PDB entry 1D3U | X-ray diffraction, 2.40 A resolution | chains C and A of the 4 polymer chains in the assembly

== Chain C ==
Molecule: DNA 24-mer: bre+tata-box
Sequence (24 nucleotides; numbered 1401 to 1424; the number before each row is that of its first residue):
  1401 AGAGTAAAGTTTAAATACTTATAT

== Chain A ==
Molecule: Tata-binding protein
Source organism: Pyrococcus woesei
UniProt: P62001 (TBP_PYRWO); numbering as in UniProt (aligned over 1-181)
Sequence (181 residues; row label = number of the first residue in the row):
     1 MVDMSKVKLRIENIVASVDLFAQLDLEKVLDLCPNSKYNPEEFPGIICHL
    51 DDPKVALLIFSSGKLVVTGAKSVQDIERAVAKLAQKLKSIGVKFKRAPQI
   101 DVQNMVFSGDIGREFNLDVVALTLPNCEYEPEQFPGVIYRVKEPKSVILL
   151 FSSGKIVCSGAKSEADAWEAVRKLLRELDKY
Disulfide bonds: Cys33-Cys48

== Chain C / chain A interface ==
Contacting residue pairs (32; chain C residue first):
  DT1410(C) - Phe134(A)  base contact
  DT1411(C) - Phe134(A)  base contact
  DT1411(C) - Leu149(A)  base contact
  DT1412(C) - Arg140(A)  phosphate contact
  DT1412(C) - Val147(A)  phosphate contact
  DT1412(C) - Leu149(A)  sugar contact
  DT1412(C) - Ser159(A)  hydrogen bond to the base
  DA1413(C) - Asn104(A)  hydrogen bond to the base
  DA1413(C) - Val106(A)  base contact
  DA1413(C) - Arg140(A)  salt bridge to the phosphate
  DA1413(C) - Val147(A)  sugar contact
  DA1413(C) - Ser159(A)  sugar contact
  DA1413(C) - Gly160(A)  sugar contact
  DA1414(C) - Val15(A)  base contact
  DA1414(C) - Gln103(A)  sugar contact
  DA1414(C) - Asn104(A)  hydrogen bond to the base
  DA1414(C) - Lys145(A)  phosphate contact
  DA1415(C) - Val15(A)  base contact
  DA1415(C) - Ser17(A)  sugar contact
  DA1415(C) - Val66(A)  base contact
  DA1415(C) - Gln103(A)  sugar contact
  DT1416(C) - Phe43(A)  base contact
  DT1416(C) - Leu58(A)  base contact
  DT1416(C) - Phe60(A)  sugar contact
  DT1416(C) - Lys64(A)  phosphate contact
  DT1416(C) - Val66(A)  sugar contact
  DA1417(C) - Phe43(A)  base contact
  DA1417(C) - Pro44(A)  base contact
  DA1417(C) - Phe60(A)  sugar contact
  DA1417(C) - Ser62(A)  hydrogen bond to the phosphate
  DA1417(C) - Lys64(A)  phosphate contact
  DC1418(C) - Pro44(A)  sugar contact
Also at the interface, not in a pair above, chain A (22 interface residues in all): Ser61, Ile138, Val157

== In short ==
The interface between chain C and chain A involves 9 residues on one side and 22 on the other, with 4 hydrogen
bonds and 1 salt bridge. Among the polar pairs are DT1412(C)-Ser159(A), DA1413(C)-Asn104(A) and
DA1414(C)-Asn104(A).
Chain C is DNA 24-mer: bre+tata-box and chain A is Tata-binding protein (Pyrococcus woesei); the structure,
Tata-binding protein/transcription factor (ii)b/bre+tata-box complex from pyrococcus woesei, was determined by
X-ray diffraction.
